PDB entry 6W21 | electron microscopy, 3.30 A resolution | chains A and X of the 21 polymer chains in the assembly

Chain A:
Protein: ATP-dependent Clp protease ATP-binding subunit ClpA
Organism: Escherichia coli (strain K12)
Reference sequence: P0ABH9 (CLPA_ECOLI); numbering as in UniProt (aligned over 1-758)
Amino-acid sequence (758 residues; each row starts with the number of its first residue):
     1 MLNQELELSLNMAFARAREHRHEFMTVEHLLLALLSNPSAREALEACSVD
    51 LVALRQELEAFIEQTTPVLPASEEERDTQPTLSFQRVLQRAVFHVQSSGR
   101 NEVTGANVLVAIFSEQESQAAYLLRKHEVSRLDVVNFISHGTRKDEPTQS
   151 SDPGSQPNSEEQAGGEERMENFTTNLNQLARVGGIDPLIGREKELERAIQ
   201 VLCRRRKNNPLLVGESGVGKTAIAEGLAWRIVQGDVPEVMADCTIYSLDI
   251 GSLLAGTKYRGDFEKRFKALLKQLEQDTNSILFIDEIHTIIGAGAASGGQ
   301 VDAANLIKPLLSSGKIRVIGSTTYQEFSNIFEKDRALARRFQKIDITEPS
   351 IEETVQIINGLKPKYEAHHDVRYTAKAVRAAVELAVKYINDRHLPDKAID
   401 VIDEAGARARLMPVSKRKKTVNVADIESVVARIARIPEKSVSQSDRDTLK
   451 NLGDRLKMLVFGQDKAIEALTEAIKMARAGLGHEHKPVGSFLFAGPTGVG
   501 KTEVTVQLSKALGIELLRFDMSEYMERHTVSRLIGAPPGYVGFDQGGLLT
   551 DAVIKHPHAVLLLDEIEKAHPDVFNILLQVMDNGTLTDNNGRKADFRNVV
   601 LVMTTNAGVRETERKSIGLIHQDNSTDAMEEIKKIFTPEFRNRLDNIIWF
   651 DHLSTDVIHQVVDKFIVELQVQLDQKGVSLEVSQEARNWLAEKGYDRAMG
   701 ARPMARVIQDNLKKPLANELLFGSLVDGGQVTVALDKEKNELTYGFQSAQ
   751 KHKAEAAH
Not modelled in the structure: 1-168, 293-300, 610-614, 747-758
Residues lining bound ligands:
  - ADP (adenosine-5'-diphosphate), molecule 1: Asp186, Pro187, Leu188, Ile189, Arg191, Ser216, Gly217, Val218, Gly219, Lys220, Thr221, Ala222, Ile357, Leu361, Pro395, Asp396, Ile399
  - ADP, molecule 2: Leu459, Val460, Phe461, Thr497, Gly498, Val499, Gly500, Lys501, Thr502, Glu503, Val661, Lys664, Phe665, Ala701, Arg702
  - ATP (adenosine-5'-triphosphate): Arg206, Ser312, Ala336, Arg339, Arg340
Swiss-Prot annotation at these positions:
  - binding site (ATP): Gly214 to Thr221, Gly495 to Thr502
From the paper describing this entry:
  - conformationally variable residues (loop rearrangement): Thr604, Thr637

Chain X:
Protein: RepA, green fluorescent protein fusion
Organism: synthetic construct
Amino-acid sequence (24 residues; numbered 1 to 24; the number before each row is that of its first residue; X marks 24 residues of unknown identity (built as UNK)):
     1 XXXXXXXXXXXXXXXXXXXXXXXX

Interface between chain A and chain X:
Chain A residues in contact with chain X, 6 residues: Lys258, Tyr259, Arg260, Gly539, Tyr540, Val541

Summary:
Chain A and chain X make no direct contact in this assembly. Bound to chain A: ADP and ATP. Curated annotation
(UniProt) lists 16 ATP-binding residues on chain A. From the paper: conformational variability at Thr604(A)
and Thr637(A).
Chain A is ATP-dependent Clp protease ATP-binding subunit ClpA (Escherichia coli (strain K12)) and chain X is
RepA, green fluorescent protein fusion (synthetic construct); the structure, ClpAP Engaged2 State bound to
RepA-GFP, was determined by electron microscopy (same publication as 6UQE, 6UQO, 6W1Z, 6W20, 6W22, 6W23 and
6W24).
